Entry 6EQB (X-ray diffraction, 2.81 A resolution); this record covers chains A and D of the 5 polymer chains in the assembly.

[Chain A]
Protein: HLA class I histocompatibility antigen, A-2 alpha chain
Source organism: Homo sapiens
UniProtKB: P01892 (1A02_HUMAN); residues 1-276 here correspond to UniProt positions 25-300 (UniProt number = residue number + 24)
Chain sequence (276 residues; each row starts with the number of its first residue):
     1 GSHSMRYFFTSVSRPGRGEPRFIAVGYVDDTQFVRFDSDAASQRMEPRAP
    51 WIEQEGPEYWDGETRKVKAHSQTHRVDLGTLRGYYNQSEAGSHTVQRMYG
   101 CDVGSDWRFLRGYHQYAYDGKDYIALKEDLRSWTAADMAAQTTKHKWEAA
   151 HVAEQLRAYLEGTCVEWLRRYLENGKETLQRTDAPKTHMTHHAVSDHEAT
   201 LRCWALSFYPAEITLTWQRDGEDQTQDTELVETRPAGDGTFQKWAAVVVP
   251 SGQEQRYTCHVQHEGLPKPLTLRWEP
Cystine bridges: Cys-101/Cys-164, Cys-203/Cys-259

[Chain D]
Protein: High Affinity Mel5 TCR, alpha chain
Source organism: Homo sapiens
Chain sequence (196 residues; row label = number of the first residue in the row):
     1 QKEVEQNSGPLSVPEGAIASLNCTYSFLGSQSFFWYRQYSGKSPELIMFT
    51 YREGDKEDGRFTAQLNKASQHVSLLIRDSQPSDSATYLCAVNDGGRLTFG
   101 DGTTLTVKPNIQNPDPAVYQLRDSKSSDKSVCLFTDFDSQTNVSQSKDSD
   151 VYITDKCVLDMRSMDFKSNSAVAWSNKSDFACANAFNNSIIPEDTF
Cystine bridges: Cys-23/Cys-89, Cys-132/Cys-182

[Interface between chain A and chain D]
Contacting residue pairs - 16 pairs, chain A then chain D:
  Glu-58(A) / Phe-27(D)
  Gly-62(A) / Asp-93(D)
  Arg-65(A) / Asp-93(D)  salt bridge
  Arg-65(A) / Gly-94(D)  hydrogen bond (side chain-backbone)
  Arg-65(A) / Arg-96(D)
  Lys-66(A) / Gln-31(D)
  Lys-66(A) / Gly-94(D)
  Glu-154(A) / Tyr-51(D)
  Gln-155(A) / Tyr-51(D)
  Ala-158(A) / Tyr-51(D)
  Tyr-159(A) / Gln-31(D)
  Thr-163(A) / Lys-67(D)
  Glu-166(A) / Lys-67(D)  salt bridge
  Trp-167(A) / Leu-28(D)  hydrophobic
  Trp-167(A) / Gly-29(D)
  Arg-170(A) / Leu-28(D)
Other interface residues (no listed pair), chain A (15 interface residues in all): Tyr-59, His-151, Arg-157
Other interface residues (no listed pair), chain D (11 interface residues in all): Arg-52, Gly-95
Interface features reported in the paper:
  - residue pairs: Arg-65(A)/Asp-93(D) (salt bridge)

[Summary]
The interface between chain A and chain D involves 15 residues on one side and 11 on the other; the contacts
include 1 hydrogen bond and 2 salt bridges. Among the polar pairs are Arg-65(A)/Asp-93(D),
Glu-166(A)/Lys-67(D) and Arg-65(A)/Gly-94(D). The authors report a salt bridge between Arg-65(A) and
Asp-93(D).
Here chain A is HLA class I histocompatibility antigen, A-2 alpha chain and chain D is High Affinity Mel5 TCR,
alpha chain, both from Homo sapiens. Entry 6EQB (HLA class I histocompatibility antigen) was determined by
X-ray diffraction (same publication as 6EQA).
